PDB entry 6JD0 | X-ray diffraction, 1.80 A resolution | chain A

[Chain A]
Name: Cathepsin L1
From: Homo sapiens
Notes: EC 3.4.22.15
Reference sequence: P07711 (CATL1_HUMAN); residues 1-316 here correspond to UniProt positions 18-333 (UniProt number = residue number + 17)
Chain sequence (360 residues; row label = number of the first residue in the row; numbers below 1 keep their minus sign (Met-43 is residue -43)):
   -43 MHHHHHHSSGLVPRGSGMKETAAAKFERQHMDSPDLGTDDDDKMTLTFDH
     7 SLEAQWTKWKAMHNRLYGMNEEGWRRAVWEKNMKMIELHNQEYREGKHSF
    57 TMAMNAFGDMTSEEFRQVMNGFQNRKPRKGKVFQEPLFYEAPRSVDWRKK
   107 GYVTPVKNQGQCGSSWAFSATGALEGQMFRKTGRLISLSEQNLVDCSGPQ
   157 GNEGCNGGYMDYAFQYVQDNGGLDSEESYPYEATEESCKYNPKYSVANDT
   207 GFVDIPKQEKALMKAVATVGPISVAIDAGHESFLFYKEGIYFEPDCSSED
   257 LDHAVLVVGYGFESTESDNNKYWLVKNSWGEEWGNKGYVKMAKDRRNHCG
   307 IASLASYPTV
Disordered / not traced: -43 to 0, 79, 274
Construct notes: initiating methionine (-43); expression tag (-42 to 0); engineered mutation Lys105 (Glu122 in P07711), Ser121 (Cys138 in P07711), Tyr165 (Leu182 in P07711), Leu257 (Met274 in P07711), Ala260 (Gly277 in P07711), Asn291 (Met308 in P07711), Lys292 (Gly309 in P07711), Leu310 (Ala327 in P07711)
Swiss-Prot annotation at these positions:
  - active site: His259, Asn283
  - binding site (Zn(2+)): Glu146, Asp167, Glu182, Glu188, Glu192, Asp210, Asp233, His236, Asp256, Asp258
  - site (Cleavage): Phe89, Gln90, Gln90, Glu91, Tyr95, Glu96, Glu96, Ala97
  - glycosylation: Asn204 (N-linked (GlcNAc...) asparagine)
Cystine bridges: Cys118-Cys161, Cys152-Cys194, Cys252-Cys305
Metal / ion sites: Na+ site 1: Glu43 (together with phosphate ion); Na+ site 2: Thr57, Glu244; Na+ site 3: Thr67, Gly107; Na+ site 4: Val112 (together with N-propanol, phosphate ion); Na+ site 5: Glu244 (together with phosphate ion)
Residues lining bound ligands:
  - N-propanol (POL), molecule 1: Val34, Lys37, Asn38, Met41, Met66, Phe71, Glu237, Phe241
  - N-propanol (POL), molecule 2: Met39, Ile42, Glu43, Ala59, Met60
  - N-propanol (POL), molecule 3: Phe71, Arg72, Met75, Gly235, Leu240
  - N-propanol (POL), molecule 4: Val74, Met75, Asn76, Gln115, Cys118, Gly119, Ser120, Ser121, Trp122, Asp258, His259, Ala260
  - N-propanol (POL), molecule 5: Lys85, Gly86, Lys87, Gln171, Gln174, Thr206, Gly207, Phe208
  - N-propanol (POL), molecule 6: Pro111, Lys113, Ser143, Glu182
  - N-propanol (POL), molecule 7: Val112, Lys113, Asn114, Phe124, Tyr187
  - N-propanol (POL), molecule 8: Gly139, Arg140, Leu141, Ile142
  - N-propanol (POL), molecule 9: Lys213, Ser254, Glu255, Asn303, Ser309

[Summary]
Chain A binds 9 copies of N-propanol. Thr57 and Glu244 coordinate Na+ site 2. Thr67 and Gly107 form the Na+
site 3. UniProt lists active-site residues His259 and Asn283 and 10 Zn2+-binding residues.
Chain A is Cathepsin L1 (Homo sapiens); the structure, Structure of mutant human cathepsin L, engineered for
GAG binding, was determined by X-ray diffraction (same publication as 6JD8).
